Entry 8P4M (electron microscopy, 2.50 A resolution); this record covers chains O and P of the 14 polymer chains in the assembly.

# Chain O (and P)
Name: Co-chaperonin GroES
Source organism: Escherichia coli
Notes: chain P of this document is another copy of the same molecule, construct and numbering; everything in this record applies to it too
Reference sequence: P0A6F9 (CH10_ECOLI); residue numbers follow UniProt; this construct covers 1-97
Sequence (97 residues; numbered 1 to 97; the number before each row is that of its first residue):
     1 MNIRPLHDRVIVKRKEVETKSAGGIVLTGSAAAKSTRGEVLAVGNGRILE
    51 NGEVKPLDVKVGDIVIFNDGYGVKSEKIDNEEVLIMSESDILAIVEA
Disordered / not traced: 1, 97
Swiss-Prot annotation at these positions:
  - modified residue: Lys34 (N6-succinyllysine)

# Interface between chain O and chain P
Pairs across the interface (26):
  Thr36(O) - Glu76(P)  hydrogen bond
  Arg37(O) - Lys77(P)  hydrogen bond (side chain-backbone)
  Arg37(O) - Ile78(P)
  Leu49(O) - Glu50(P)
  Leu49(O) - Asn51(P)
  Glu53(O) - Asn51(P)
  Lys55(O) - Ile48(P)
  Asp58(O) - Leu6(P)
  Ile66(O) - Glu76(P)
  Asn68(O) - Lys74(P)  hydrogen bond
  Glu88(O) - His7(P)  salt bridge
  Ser89(O) - Arg9(P)  hydrogen bond (backbone-side chain)
  Ile91(O) - Leu6(P)
  Ile91(O) - Arg9(P)
  Leu92(O) - Pro5(P)
  Leu92(O) - Leu6(P)  hydrogen bond (backbone-backbone)
  Leu92(O) - Arg9(P)
  Leu92(O) - Ile85(P)  hydrophobic
  Ala93(O) - Arg4(P)
  Ala93(O) - Leu6(P)  hydrophobic
  Ile94(O) - Ile3(P)
  Ile94(O) - Arg4(P)  hydrogen bond (backbone-backbone)
  Ile94(O) - Leu6(P)  hydrophobic
  Val95(O) - Asn2(P)
  Val95(O) - Ile3(P)  hydrophobic
  Glu96(O) - Asn2(P)  hydrogen bond (backbone-backbone)
Interface residues without a listed pair, chain O (18 interface residues in all): Asn51, Val59
Interface residues without a listed pair, chain P (18 interface residues in all): Asn45, Leu49, Gly52

# In short
Chain O and chain P each contribute 18 residues to their interface; the contacts include 7 hydrogen bonds and
1 salt bridge. Polar contacts include Glu88(O)-His7(P), Thr36(O)-Glu76(P) and Arg37(O)-Lys77(P).
Both chains are Co-chaperonin GroES (Escherichia coli). Entry 8P4M (CryoEM structure of a C7-symmetrical
GroEL7-GroES7 cage in presence of ADP-BeFx) was determined by electron microscopy (same publication as 8P4N,
8P4O, 8P4R, 8QXS, 8QXT, 8QXU and 8QXV).
